PDB entry 6GW0 | X-ray diffraction, 1.40 A resolution | chain A

Chain A:
Protein: Capsid protein VP1
From: Norovirus Hu/GII.1/7EK/Hawaii/1971/USA
UniProt: J9XXB7 (J9XXB7_9CALI); residues 225-535 here = UniProt positions 225-535
Chain sequence (315 residues; numbered 221 to 535; the number before each row is that of its first residue):
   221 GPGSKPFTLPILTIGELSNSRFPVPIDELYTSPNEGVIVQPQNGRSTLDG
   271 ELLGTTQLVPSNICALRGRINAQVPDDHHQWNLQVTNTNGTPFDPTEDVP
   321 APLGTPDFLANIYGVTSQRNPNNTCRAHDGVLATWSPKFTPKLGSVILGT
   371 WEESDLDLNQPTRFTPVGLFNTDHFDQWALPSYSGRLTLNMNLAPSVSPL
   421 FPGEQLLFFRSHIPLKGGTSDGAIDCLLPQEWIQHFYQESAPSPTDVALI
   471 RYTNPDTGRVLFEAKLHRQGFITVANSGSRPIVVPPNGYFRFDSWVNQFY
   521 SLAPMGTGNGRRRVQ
Not modelled in the structure: 526-535
Differences from the reference sequence: expression tag (221-224)
Residues lining bound ligands: taurochenodeoxycholic acid (TUD): His-299, Gln-300, Asn-331, Val-351, Ala-353, Trp-355, Ser-356, Pro-357, Ile-367, Gly-369, Thr-370, Trp-371, Phe-390

In short:
Ligands of chain A: taurochenodeoxycholic acid.
Chain A is Capsid protein VP1 (Norovirus Hu/GII.1/7EK/Hawaii/1971/USA); the structure, GII.1 human norovirus
protruding domain in complex with taurochenodeoxycholate (TCDCA), was determined by X-ray diffraction together
with 6GVZ and 6GW1 from the same study.
